PDB entry 8YVI | electron microscopy, 2.93 A resolution | chains F and Y of the 15 polymer chains in the assembly

# Chain F
Name: Major carboxysome shell protein CsoS1A
Source organism: Halothiobacillus neapolitanus
Reference sequence: P45689 (CSOSA_HALNC); residues 1-98 here = UniProt positions 1-98
Amino-acid sequence (98 residues; numbered 1 to 98; the number before each row is that of its first residue):
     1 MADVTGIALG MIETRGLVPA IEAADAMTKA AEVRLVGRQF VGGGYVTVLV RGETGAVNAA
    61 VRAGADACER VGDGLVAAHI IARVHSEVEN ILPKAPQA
Disordered / not traced: 1-5, 98

# Chain Y
Name: Carboxysome assembly protein CsoS2B
Source organism: Halothiobacillus neapolitanus
Reference sequence: O85041 (CSOS2_HALNC); numbering as in UniProt (aligned over 592-869)
Amino-acid sequence (279 residues; numbered 591 to 869; the number before each row is that of its first residue):
   591 MPFCTSTPEP EAQSTEQSLT CEGQIISGTS VDASDLVTGN EIGEQQLISG DAYVGAQQTG
   651 CLPTSPRFNQ TGNVQSMGFK NTNQPEQNFA PGEVMPTDFS IQTPARSAQN RITGNDIAPS
   711 GRITGPGMLA TGLITGTPEF RHAARELVGS PQPMAMAMAN RNKAAQAPVV QPEVVATQEK
   771 PELVCAPRSD QMDRVSGEGK ERCHITGDDW SVNKHITGTA GQWASGRNPS MRGNARVVET
   831 SAFANRNVPK PEKPGSKITG SSGNDTQGSL ITYSGGARG
Disordered / not traced: 591-700, 733-772
Differences from the reference sequence: initiating methionine (591)
Disulfide bonds: Cys775-Cys793

# Chain F / chain Y interface
Residue-residue contacts (28; chain F residue first):
  Asn58(F) with Ile724(Y); Thr727(Y)
  Ala59(F) with Pro716(Y), hydrophobic
  Val61(F) with Ile724(Y), hydrophobic
  Arg62(F) with Pro716(Y); Gly717(Y), hydrogen bond (side chain-backbone); Leu719(Y), hydrogen bond (side chain-backbone); Ala720(Y); Thr721(Y); Ile724(Y); Thr727(Y); Glu729(Y), salt bridge
  Ala63(F) with Leu719(Y), hydrophobic
  Ala65(F) with Ala720(Y), hydrophobic; Leu723(Y)
  Asp66(F) with Ala720(Y)
  Glu69(F) with Leu723(Y)
  Arg70(F) with Thr796(Y)
  Ala78(F) with Ile724(Y); Thr725(Y), hydrogen bond (backbone-side chain)
  His79(F) with Thr725(Y), hydrogen bond; Gly726(Y), hydrogen bond (side chain-backbone); Arg731(Y), hydrogen bond
  Ile80(F) with Ile724(Y), hydrophobic; Thr725(Y), hydrogen bond (backbone-backbone); Gly726(Y); Arg731(Y)
  Ile81(F) with Arg731(Y)
Also at the interface, not in a pair above, chain F (16 interface residues in all): Val71, Leu75, Ala82
Also at the interface, not in a pair above, chain Y (15 interface residues in all): Pro709, Pro728
Interface features reported in the paper:
  - pairs named by the authors: Arg62(F)-Leu719(Y) (hydrogen bond)

# Summary
The interface between chain F and chain Y involves 16 residues on one side and 15 on the other; the contacts
include 7 hydrogen bonds and 1 salt bridge. Polar contacts include Arg62(F)-Glu729(Y), Arg62(F)-Gly717(Y) and
Arg62(F)-Leu719(Y). The paper describes a hydrogen bond between Arg62(F) and Leu719(Y).
Chain F is Major carboxysome shell protein CsoS1A and chain Y is Carboxysome assembly protein CsoS2B, both
from Halothiobacillus neapolitanus; the structure, Cryo-EM structure of carboxysomal midi-shell: icosahedral
assembly from CsoS4A/4B/1A/1B/1C/1D and CsoS2 C-terminal co-expression (T = 13), was determined by electron
microscopy, deposited together with 8YVE, 8YVF and 9F0H.
